Entry 5STS (X-ray diffraction, 1.57 A resolution); this record covers chains A and B.

Chain A:
Name: Pre-mRNA-splicing factor 8
Organism: Saccharomyces cerevisiae S288C
Reference sequence: P33334 (PRP8_YEAST); numbering as in UniProt (aligned over 1836-2090)
Chain sequence (258 residues; each row starts with the number of its first residue):
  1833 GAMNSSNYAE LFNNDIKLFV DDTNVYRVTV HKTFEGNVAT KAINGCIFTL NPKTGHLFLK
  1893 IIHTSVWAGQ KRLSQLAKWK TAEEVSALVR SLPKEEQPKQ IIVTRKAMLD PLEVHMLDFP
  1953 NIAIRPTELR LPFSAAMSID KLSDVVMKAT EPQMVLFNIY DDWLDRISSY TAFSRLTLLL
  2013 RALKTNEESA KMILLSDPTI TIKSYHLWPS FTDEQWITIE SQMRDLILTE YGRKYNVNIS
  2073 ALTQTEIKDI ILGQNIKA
Not modelled in the structure: 2070-2090
Construct notes: expression tag (1833-1835)
Swiss-Prot annotation at these positions:
  - mutagenesis: Asp1853 (D1853A: Alters protein folding. Severely impaired growth. Strongly reduced growth at 35 degrees Celsius; when associated with A-1854; D1853N: Reduced growth at 30 degrees Celsius ...), Asp1854 (D1854A: Reduced growth at 30 degrees Celsius. Strongly reduced growth at 16 degrees Celsius. Strongly reduced growth at 35 degrees Celsius; when associated with A-1853 ...), Thr1855 (T1855A: Reduced growth at 30 degrees Celsius. Strongly reduced growth at 16 degrees Celsius), Thr1936 (T1936A: Reduced growth at 30 degrees Celsius. Strongly reduced growth at 16 degrees Celsius), Arg1937 (R1937K: Severely impaired growth. Reduced growth at 30 degrees Celsius. Strongly reduced growth at 16 degrees Celsius)

Chain B:
Name: A1 cistron-splicing factor AAR2
Organism: Saccharomyces cerevisiae S288C
Reference sequence: P32357 (AAR2_YEAST); aligned to UniProt positions 1-317 over residues 1-317
Chain sequence (308 residues; each row starts with the number of its first residue; note: 13 numbers in that range are skipped by the numbering (no residue carries them; nothing is unmodelled there); numbers below 1 keep their minus sign (Gly-3 is residue -3)):
    -3 GAMAMNTVPF TSAPIEVTIG IDQYSFNVKE NQPFHGIKDI PIGHVHVIHF QHADNSSMRY
    57 GYWFDCRMGN FYIQYDPKDG LYKMMEERDG AKFENIVHNF KERQMMVSYP KIDEDDTWYN
   117 LTEFVQMDKI RKIVRKDENQ FSYVDSSMTT VQENEL
   166 SSSSSDPAHS LNYTVINFKS REAIRPGHEM EDFLDKSYYL NTVMLQGIFK NSSNYFGELQ
   226 FAFLNAMFFG NYGSSLQWHA MIELICSSAT VPKHMLDKLD EILYYQIKTL PEQYSDILLN
   286 ERVWNICLYS SFQKNSLHNT EKIMENKYPE LL
Not modelled in the structure: -3 to 0, 166-169
Construct notes: expression tag (-3 to 0); conflict Ser166 (Leu153 in P32357), Ser167 (Lys154 in P32357), Ser170 (Asp in P32357)
Ligand contacts: V0O (ethyl 2-(cyclopropylamino)-1,3-thiazole-4-carboxylate): Arg55, Ala231, Met232, Gly235, Asn236, Tyr237, Pro276, Tyr279, Ile282, Leu283
Swiss-Prot annotation at these positions:
  - region: Leu261 to Ile282 (Leucine-zipper)
  - modified residue: Ser253 (Phosphoserine), Thr274 (Phosphothreonine)

Chain A / chain B interface:
Residue-residue contacts (18):
  Gln1907(A) with Met195(B); Leu199(B)
  Leu1908(A) with Met195(B), hydrophobic
  Trp1911(A) with Glu194(B); Met195(B); Phe198(B), hydrophobic
  Asp1942(A) with Lys184(B), salt bridge; Phe198(B)
  Glu1945(A) with Lys184(B), salt bridge
  Val1946(A) with Ile189(B), hydrophobic; Glu194(B); Phe198(B), hydrophobic
  His1947(A) with Glu194(B)
  Leu1949(A) with Lys184(B); Ser185(B); Arg186(B); Ile189(B), hydrophobic
  Asp1950(A) with Arg186(B), salt bridge

Summary:
Chain A and chain B form an interface of 9 and 8 residues respectively, with 3 salt bridges. Polar contacts
include Asp1942(A)-Lys184(B), Glu1945(A)-Lys184(B) and Asp1950(A)-Arg186(B). Bound to chain B: compound V0O.
UniProt lists 5 mutagenesis sites on chain A.
Here chain A is Pre-mRNA-splicing factor 8 and chain B is A1 cistron-splicing factor AAR2, both from
Saccharomyces cerevisiae S288C. Entry 5STS (PanDDA analysis group deposition -- Aar2/RNaseH in complex with
fragment P03B11 from the F2X-Universal Library) was determined by X-ray diffraction, deposited together with
5ST0, 5ST1, 5ST2, 5ST3, 5ST4, 5ST5 and 248 further entries.
